PDB entry 8UG5 | electron microscopy, 2.91 A resolution | chains A and B

Chain A (and B):
Protein: Otopetrin-2
Organism: Caenorhabditis elegans
Notes: chain B of this document is another copy of the same molecule, construct and numbering; everything in this record applies to it too
UniProtKB: G5EDX5 (G5EDX5_CAEEL); residue numbers follow UniProt; this construct covers 1-619
Sequence (619 residues; each row starts with the number of its first residue):
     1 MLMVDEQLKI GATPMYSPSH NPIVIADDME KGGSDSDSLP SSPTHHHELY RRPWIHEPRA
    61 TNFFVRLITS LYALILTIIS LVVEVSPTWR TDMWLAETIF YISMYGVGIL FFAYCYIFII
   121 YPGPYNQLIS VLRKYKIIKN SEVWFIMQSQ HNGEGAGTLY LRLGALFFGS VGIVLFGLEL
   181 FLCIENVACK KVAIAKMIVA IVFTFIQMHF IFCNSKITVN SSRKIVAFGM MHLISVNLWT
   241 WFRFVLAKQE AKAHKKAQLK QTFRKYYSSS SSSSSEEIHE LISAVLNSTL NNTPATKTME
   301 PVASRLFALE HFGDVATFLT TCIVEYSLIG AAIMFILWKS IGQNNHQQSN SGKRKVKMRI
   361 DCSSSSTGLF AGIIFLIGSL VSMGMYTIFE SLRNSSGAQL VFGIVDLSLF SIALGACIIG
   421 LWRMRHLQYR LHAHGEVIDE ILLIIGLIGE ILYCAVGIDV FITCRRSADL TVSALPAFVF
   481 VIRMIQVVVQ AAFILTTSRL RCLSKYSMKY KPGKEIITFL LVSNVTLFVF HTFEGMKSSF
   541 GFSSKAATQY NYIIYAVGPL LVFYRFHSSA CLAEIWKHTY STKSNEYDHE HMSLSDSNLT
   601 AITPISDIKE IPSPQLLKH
Not modelled in the structure: 1-49, 88-93, 137-143, 249-311, 346-396, 465-473, 536-549, 582-619
Disulfides: C183-C189
From the paper describing this entry:
  - contacts within the chain: D439-H567 (salt bridge)

Chain A / chain B interface:
Contacting residue pairs - 66 pairs, chain A then chain B:
  R51(A) - Q428(B)  hydrogen bond (backbone-side chain)
  R52(A) - L427(B)
  R52(A) - Q428(B)
  P53(A) - R425(B)
  P53(A) - H426(B)
  P53(A) - L427(B)
  W54(A) - M424(B)  hydrogen bond (side chain-backbone)
  W54(A) - R425(B)
  W54(A) - L427(B)  hydrogen bond (backbone-backbone)
  W54(A) - L500(B)
  I55(A) - R425(B)
  R59(A) - Y429(B)
  A60(A) - Y429(B)  hydrophobic
  F63(A) - Y429(B)
  F63(A) - L495(B)
  F63(A) - T496(B)
  F63(A) - R499(B)
  F64(A) - T496(B)
  L67(A) - A492(B)
  L67(A) - L495(B)  hydrophobic
  L67(A) - T496(B)
  L71(A) - L447(B)  hydrophobic
  L71(A) - V488(B)
  L71(A) - A492(B)  hydrophobic
  L74(A) - I448(B)  hydrophobic
  I75(A) - I451(B)  hydrophobic
  I75(A) - V488(B)  hydrophobic
  I78(A) - I451(B)  hydrophobic
  I78(A) - L452(B)  hydrophobic
  V82(A) - L452(B)  hydrophobic
  V82(A) - A455(B)  hydrophobic
  V82(A) - D459(B)
  S86(A) - D459(B)
  M424(A) - W54(B)  hydrogen bond (backbone-side chain)
  R425(A) - P53(B)
  R425(A) - W54(B)  hydrogen bond (backbone-side chain)
  R425(A) - I55(B)
  H426(A) - P53(B)
  L427(A) - R52(B)
  L427(A) - P53(B)
  L427(A) - W54(B)  hydrogen bond (backbone-backbone)
  Q428(A) - R51(B)  hydrogen bond (side chain-backbone)
  Q428(A) - R52(B)
  Y429(A) - R59(B)
  Y429(A) - A60(B)  hydrophobic
  Y429(A) - F63(B)
  L447(A) - L71(B)  hydrophobic
  I448(A) - L74(B)  hydrophobic
  I451(A) - I75(B)  hydrophobic
  I451(A) - I78(B)  hydrophobic
  L452(A) - I78(B)  hydrophobic
  L452(A) - V82(B)  hydrophobic
  A455(A) - V82(B)  hydrophobic
  D459(A) - V82(B)
  D459(A) - S86(B)
  V488(A) - L71(B)
  V488(A) - I75(B)  hydrophobic
  A492(A) - L67(B)
  A492(A) - L71(B)  hydrophobic
  L495(A) - F63(B)
  L495(A) - L67(B)  hydrophobic
  T496(A) - F63(B)
  T496(A) - F64(B)
  T496(A) - L67(B)
  R499(A) - F63(B)
  L500(A) - W54(B)
Also at the interface, not in a pair above, chain A (41 interface residues in all): I68, I79, L421, E440, I444, V456, M484
Also at the interface, not in a pair above, chain B (41 interface residues in all): I68, I79, L421, E440, I444, V456, M484

Overview:
The chain A/chain B interface involves 41 residues from each chain; the contacts include 7 hydrogen bonds.
Among the polar pairs are R51(A)-Q428(B), W54(A)-M424(B) and R425(A)-W54(B). The paper reports contacts within
the chain involving H567(A) and D439(A).
Both chains are Otopetrin-2 (Caenorhabditis elegans). Entry 8UG5 (Caenorhabditis elegans Otopetrin 8 (CeOtop8)
in pH 5.0) was determined by electron microscopy (same publication as 8UG4, 8UG6, 8UG7, 8UG8 and 8UGA).
